Entry 8RNA (electron microscopy, 3.57 A resolution); this record covers chains D and F of the 10 polymer chains in the assembly.

[Chain D]
Molecule: Polymerase acidic protein
Source organism: Influenza B virus (B/Memphis/13/2003)
Notes: EC 3.1.-.-
Reference sequence: Q5V8Z9 (Q5V8Z9_9INFB); residue numbers follow UniProt; this construct covers 1-726
Sequence (726 residues; each row starts with the number of its first residue):
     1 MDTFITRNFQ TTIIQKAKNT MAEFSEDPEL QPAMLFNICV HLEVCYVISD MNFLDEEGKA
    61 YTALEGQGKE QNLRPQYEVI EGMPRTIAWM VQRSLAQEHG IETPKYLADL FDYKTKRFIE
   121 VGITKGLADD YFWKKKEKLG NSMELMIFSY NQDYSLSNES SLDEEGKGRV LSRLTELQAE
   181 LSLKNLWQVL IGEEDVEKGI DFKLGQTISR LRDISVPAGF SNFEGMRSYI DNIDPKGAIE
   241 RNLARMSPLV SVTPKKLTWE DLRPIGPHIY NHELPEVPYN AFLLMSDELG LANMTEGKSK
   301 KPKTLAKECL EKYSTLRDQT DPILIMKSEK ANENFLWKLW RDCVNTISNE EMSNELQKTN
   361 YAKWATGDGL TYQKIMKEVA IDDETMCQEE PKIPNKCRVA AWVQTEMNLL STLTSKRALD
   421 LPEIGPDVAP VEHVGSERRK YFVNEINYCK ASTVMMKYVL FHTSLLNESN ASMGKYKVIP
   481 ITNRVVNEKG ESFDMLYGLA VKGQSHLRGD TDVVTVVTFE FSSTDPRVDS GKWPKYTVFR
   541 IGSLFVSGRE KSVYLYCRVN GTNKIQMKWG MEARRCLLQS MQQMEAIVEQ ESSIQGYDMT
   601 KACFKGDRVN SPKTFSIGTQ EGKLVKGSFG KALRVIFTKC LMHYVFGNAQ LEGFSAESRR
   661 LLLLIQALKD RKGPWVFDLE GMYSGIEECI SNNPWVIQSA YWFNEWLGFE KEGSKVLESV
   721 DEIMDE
Disordered / not traced: 62-74, 717-726
From the paper describing this entry:
  - mutagenesis - K631A/R634A: decreased catalytic activity
  - mutagenesis - K631A/R634A: decreased binding to Acidic leucine-rich nuclear phosphoprotein 32 family member A

[Chain F]
Molecule: Polymerase basic protein 2
Source organism: Influenza B virus (B/Memphis/13/2003)
Reference sequence: Q5V8X3 (Q5V8X3_9INFB); residue numbers follow UniProt; this construct covers 1-770
Sequence (799 residues; numbered 1 to 799; the number before each row is that of its first residue):
     1 MTLAKIELLK QLLRDNEAKT VLKQTTVDQY NIIRKFNTSR IEKNPSLRMK WAMCSNFPLA
    61 LTKGDMANRI PLEYKGIQLK TNAEDIGTKG QMCSIAAVTW WNTYGPIGDT EGFERVYESF
   121 FLRKMRLDNA TWGRITFGPV ERVRKRVLLN PLTKEMPPDE ASNVIMEILF PKEAGIPRES
   181 TWIHRELIKE KREKLKGTMI TPIVLAYMLE RELVARRRFL PVAGATSAEF IEMLHCLQGE
   241 NWRQIYHPGG NKLTESRSQS MIVACRKIIR RSIVASNPLE LAVEIANKTV IDTEPLKSCL
   301 AAIDGGDVAC DIIRAALGLK IRQRQRFGRL ELKRISGRGF KNDEEILIGN GTIQKIGIWD
   361 GEEEFHVRCG ECRGILKKSK MKLEKLLINS AKKEDMRDLI ILCMVFSQDT RMFQGVRGEI
   421 NFLNRAGQLL SPMYQLQRYF LNRSNDLFDQ WGYEESPKAS ELHGINESMN ASDYTLKGVV
   481 VTRNVIDDFS STETEKVSIT KNLSLIKRTG EVIMGANDVS ELESQAQLMI TYDTPKMWEM
   541 GTTKELVQNT YQWVLKNLVT LKAQFLLGKE DMFQWDAFEA FESIIPQKMA GQYSGFARAV
   601 LKQMRDQEVM KTDQFIKLLP FCFSPPKLRS NGEPYQFLKL VLKGGGENFI EVRKGSPLFS
   661 YNPQTEVLTI CGRMMSLKGK IEDEERNRSM GNAVLAGFLV SGKYDPDLGD FKTIEELEKL
   721 KPGEKANILL YQGKPVKVVK RKRYSALSND ISQGIKRQRM TVESMGWALS GWSHPQFEKG
   781 GGSGGGSGGS AWSHPQFEK
Disordered / not traced: 141-226, 489-492, 744-799
Sequence notes: expression tag (771-799)

[Interface between chain D and chain F]
Contacting residue pairs (58; chain D residue first):
  Met294(D) - Thr713(F)
  Glu296(D) - Leu729(F)
  Glu296(D) - Tyr731(F)
  Glu296(D) - Gln732(F)  hydrogen bond (side chain-backbone)
  Glu423(D) - Glu647(F)
  Val428(D) - Trp132(F)
  Ala429(D) - Trp132(F)  hydrophobic
  Pro430(D) - Trp132(F)
  Pro430(D) - Gly133(F)
  Pro430(D) - Gln244(F)
  Val431(D) - Cys236(F)  hydrophobic
  Val431(D) - Trp242(F)  hydrophobic
  Val431(D) - Gln244(F)  hydrogen bond (backbone-side chain)
  Arg438(D) - Phe137(F)
  Lys440(D) - Lys643(F)
  Asn444(D) - Lys588(F)  hydrogen bond
  Tyr448(D) - Met589(F)
  Leu466(D) - Leu47(F)  hydrophobic
  Asn467(D) - Leu47(F)
  Asn467(D) - Trp51(F)
  Asn470(D) - Trp51(F)
  Lys489(D) - Gln636(F)
  Lys489(D) - Phe637(F)
  Lys489(D) - Leu638(F)  hydrogen bond (backbone-backbone)
  Lys489(D) - Lys639(F)
  Gly490(D) - Lys639(F)
  Glu491(D) - Leu638(F)
  Glu491(D) - Thr713(F)
  Glu491(D) - Ile714(F)  hydrogen bond (side chain-backbone)
  Phe493(D) - Thr713(F)
  Arg508(D) - Arg40(F)
  Lys568(D) - Asn44(F)
  Glu589(D) - Phe137(F)
  Glu589(D) - Asn241(F)  hydrogen bond
  Glu589(D) - Trp242(F)
  Ser592(D) - Phe137(F)
  Ser593(D) - Gly138(F)  hydrogen bond (side chain-backbone)
  Ser593(D) - Val140(F)
  Ser593(D) - Asn241(F)
  Ile594(D) - Glu419(F)
  Gln595(D) - Gly138(F)
  Gln595(D) - Glu419(F)  hydrogen bond
  Gln595(D) - Asn421(F)
  Gly596(D) - Arg134(F)
  Gly596(D) - Thr136(F)
  Gly596(D) - Phe137(F)  hydrogen bond (backbone-backbone)
  Gly596(D) - Phe422(F)
  Tyr597(D) - Asn421(F)
  Tyr597(D) - Phe422(F)  hydrophobic
  Tyr597(D) - Leu423(F)
  Tyr597(D) - Arg438(F)
  Asp598(D) - Phe137(F)
  Asp607(D) - Leu423(F)
  Arg608(D) - Gly427(F)
  Arg608(D) - Gln428(F)  hydrogen bond
  Val609(D) - Leu423(F)  hydrophobic
  Val609(D) - Leu429(F)  hydrophobic
  Asn610(D) - Leu423(F)
Also at the interface, not in a pair above, chain D (36 interface residues in all): Lys298, Lys416, Asp420, Glu488
Also at the interface, not in a pair above, chain F (45 interface residues in all): Ile135, Pro139, Ala426, Gln525, Gly646, Lys654, Phe711, Glu715, Glu718

[Summary]
36 residues of chain D and 45 residues of chain F are in contact, with 10 hydrogen bonds. Among the polar
pairs are Glu296(D)-Gln732(F), Val431(D)-Gln244(F) and Asn444(D)-Lys588(F). The paper reports that K631A/R634A
of chain D reduce catalytic activity; K631A/R634A of chain D reduce binding to Acidic leucine-rich nuclear
phosphoprotein 32 family member A.
Chain D is Polymerase acidic protein and chain F is Polymerase basic protein 2, both from Influenza B virus
(B/Memphis/13/2003); the structure, Influenza B polymerase apo-trimer, was determined by electron microscopy
(same publication as 8RN1, 8RN2, 8RN3, 8RN4, 8RN5, 8RN6 and 5 further entries).
